4N5E - chains C and A of the 4 polymer chains in the assembly; structure by X-ray diffraction, 3.06 A resolution.

# Chain C
Molecule: 42F3 alpha VmCh
Source organism: Mus musculus, Homo sapiens
Chain sequence (212 residues; row label = number of the first residue in the row; numbers below 1 keep their minus sign (Gly-4 is residue -4)):
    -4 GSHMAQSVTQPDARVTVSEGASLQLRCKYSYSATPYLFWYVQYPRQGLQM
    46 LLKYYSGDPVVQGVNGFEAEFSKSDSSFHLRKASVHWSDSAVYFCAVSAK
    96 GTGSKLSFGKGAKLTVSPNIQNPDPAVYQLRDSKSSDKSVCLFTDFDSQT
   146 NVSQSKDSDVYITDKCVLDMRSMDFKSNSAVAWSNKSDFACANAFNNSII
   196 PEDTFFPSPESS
Not modelled in the structure: -4 to -1, 181-182, 201-207
Disulfides: Cys22-Cys90

# Chain A
Molecule: H-2 class I histocompatibility antigen, L-D alpha chain
Source organism: Mus musculus
UniProt: P01897 (HA1L_MOUSE); residues 1-179 here correspond to UniProt positions 25-203 (UniProt number = residue number + 24)
Chain sequence (180 residues; each row starts with the number of its first residue; numbering starts at 0):
     0 MGPHSMRYYETATSRRGLGEPRYTSVGYVDDKEFVRFDSDAENPRYEPQV
    50 PWMEQEGPEYWERITQIAKGQEQWFRVNLRTLLGYYNQSAGGTHTLQWMY
   100 GCDVGSDGRLLRGYEQFAYDGCDYIALNEDLRTWTAADMAAQITRRKWEQ
   150 AGAAEYYRAYLEGECVEWLHRYLKNGNATL
Not modelled in the structure: 0-1, 176-179
Construct notes: initiating methionine (0); engineered mutation Tyr8 (Phe32 in P01897), Thr12 (Val36 in P01897), Arg15 (Pro39 in P01897), Thr23 (Ile47 in P01897), Asp30 (Asn54 in P01897), Val49 (Ala73 in P01897), Arg131 (Lys155 in P01897)
Curated features (UniProtKB/Swiss-Prot):
  - glycosylation (N-linked (GlcNAc...) asparagine): Asn86, Asn176
Disulfides: Cys101-Cys164

# How chain C and chain A interact
Contacting residue pairs (13; chain C residue first):
  Tyr31(C) - Tyr155(A)
  Lys48(C) - Ala150(A)
  Tyr49(C) - Glu154(A)
  Tyr50(C) - Ala150(A)
  Tyr50(C) - Gly151(A)
  Tyr50(C) - Glu154(A)  hydrogen bond (backbone-side chain)
  Tyr50(C) - Tyr155(A)  hydrophobic
  Tyr50(C) - Ala158(A)
  Ser51(C) - Glu154(A)  hydrogen bond (side chain-backbone)
  Ser51(C) - Arg157(A)
  Ser51(C) - Ala158(A)  hydrogen bond (side chain-backbone)
  Lys95(C) - Ile66(A)
  Lys95(C) - Glu163(A)  salt bridge
Also at the interface, not in a pair above, chain A (10 interface residues in all): Arg62, Gln149
The authors on this interface:
  - residue pairs: Tyr31(C)-Tyr155(A), Tyr50(C)-Tyr155(A), Ser51(C)-Glu154(A) (hydrogen bond)

# In short
6 residues of chain C and 10 residues of chain A are in contact, with 3 hydrogen bonds and 1 salt bridge.
Among the polar pairs are Lys95(C)-Glu163(A), Tyr50(C)-Glu154(A) and Ser51(C)-Glu154(A). The authors report
contacts between Tyr31(C) and Tyr155(A) and Tyr50(C) and Tyr155(A); a hydrogen bond between Ser51(C) and
Glu154(A).
Here chain C is 42F3 alpha VmCh (Mus musculus, Homo sapiens) and chain A is H-2 class I histocompatibility
antigen, L-D alpha chain (Mus musculus). Entry 4N5E (42F3 TCR pCPA12/H-2Ld complex) was determined by X-ray
diffraction (same publication as 4MVB, 4MXQ, 4N0C and 4MS8).
